PDB entry 7UYG | X-ray diffraction, 1.50 A resolution | chain A

Chain A:
Molecule: LotA
Organism: Legionella pneumophila
UniProt: Q5ZTB4 (Q5ZTB4_LEGPH); numbering as in UniProt (aligned over 1-294)
Sequence (296 residues; row label = number of the first residue in the row; numbers below 1 keep their minus sign (Gly-1 is residue -1)):
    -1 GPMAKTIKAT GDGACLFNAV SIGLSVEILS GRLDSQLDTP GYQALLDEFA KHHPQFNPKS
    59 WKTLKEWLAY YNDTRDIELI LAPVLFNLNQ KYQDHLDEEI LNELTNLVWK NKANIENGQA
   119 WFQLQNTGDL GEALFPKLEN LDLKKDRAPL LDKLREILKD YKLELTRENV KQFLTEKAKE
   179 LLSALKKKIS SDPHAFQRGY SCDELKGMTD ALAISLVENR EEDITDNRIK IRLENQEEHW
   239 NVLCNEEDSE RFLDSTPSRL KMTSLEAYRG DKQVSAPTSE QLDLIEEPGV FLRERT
Not modelled in the structure: -1 to 1, 276-294
Differences from the reference sequence: expression tag (-1 to 0)
Reported in the primary citation:
  - catalytic residues: Cys13, His237, Asn239
  - conformationally variable residues (order/disorder transition, side-chain flip): Cys13, His237
  - mutagenesis - C13A: abolished catalytic activity on Ub-PA
  - mutagenesis - C13S: unchanged growth
  - mutagenesis - L128R: decreased catalytic activity on Ub-PA
  - mutagenesis - R145L, A193P: abolished catalytic activity
  - mutagenesis - L128R, A193P: decreased catalytic activity on fluorescent K6 diUb substrate
  - mutagenesis - L128A, A193G: unchanged catalytic activity on fluorescent K6 diUb substrate
  - mutagenesis - F120A/R145L/A193P, L128R/R145L/A193P: abolished catalytic activity on K6 diUb

In short:
The paper reports catalytic residues Cys13, His237 and Asn239; R145L and A193P abolish catalytic activity; 9
substitutions were tested in all.
Chain A is LotA (Legionella pneumophila); the structure, Structure of the first OTU domain from Legionella
pneumophila effector protein LotA, was determined by X-ray diffraction.
